Entry 5XVI (X-ray diffraction, 2.80 A resolution); this record covers chains D and F of the 6 polymer chains in the assembly.

# Chain D (and F)
Molecule: Glutamate dehydrogenase
From: Aspergillus niger
Notes: chain F of this document is another copy of the same molecule, construct and numbering; everything in this record applies to it too
Reference sequence: B6V7E4 (B6V7E4_ASPNG); residue numbers follow UniProt; this construct covers 1-460
Sequence (460 residues; numbered 1 to 460; the number before each row is that of its first residue):
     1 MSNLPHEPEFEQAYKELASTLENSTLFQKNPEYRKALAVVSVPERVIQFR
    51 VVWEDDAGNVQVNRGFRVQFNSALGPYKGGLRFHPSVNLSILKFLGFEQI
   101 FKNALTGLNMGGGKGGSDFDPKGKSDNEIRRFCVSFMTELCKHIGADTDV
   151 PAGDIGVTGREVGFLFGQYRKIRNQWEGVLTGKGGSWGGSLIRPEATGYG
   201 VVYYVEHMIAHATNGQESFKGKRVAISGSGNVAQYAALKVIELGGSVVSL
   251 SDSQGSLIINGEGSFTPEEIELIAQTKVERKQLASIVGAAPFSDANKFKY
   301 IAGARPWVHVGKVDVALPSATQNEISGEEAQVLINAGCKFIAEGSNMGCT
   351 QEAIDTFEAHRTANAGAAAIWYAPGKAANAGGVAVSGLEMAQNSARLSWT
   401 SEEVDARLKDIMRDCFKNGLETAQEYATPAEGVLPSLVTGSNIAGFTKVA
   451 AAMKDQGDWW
Not modelled in the structure: 1-2
From the paper describing this entry:
  - self-association interface (contacts with another copy of this molecule); pairs are residue here / residue on that copy: R407-E403 (salt bridge)
  - catalytic residues: K114, D154 (proposed by the authors, not directly observed)
  - mutagenesis - R82Q (165-fold): decreased catalytic activity
  - catalytic residues: R82
  - specificity-determining residues: K122, S253, K277, Q282

# Interface between chain D and chain F
Contacting residue pairs (47; chain D residue first):
  N127(D) - W460(F)
  R130(D) - W460(F)
  G163(D) - D455(F)
  G163(D) - Q456(F)
  F164(D) - D455(F)  hydrogen bond (backbone-backbone)
  F164(D) - G457(F)
  F166(D) - Q456(F)
  G167(D) - Q456(F)
  R170(D) - E44(F)  salt bridge
  R170(D) - S72(F)  hydrogen bond
  R170(D) - A73(F)
  R170(D) - Q456(F)  hydrogen bond
  R170(D) - D458(F)  salt bridge
  N174(D) - R45(F)  hydrogen bond
  N174(D) - Y77(F)
  N174(D) - T148(F)  hydrogen bond (backbone-side chain)
  Q175(D) - D147(F)
  Q175(D) - T148(F)
  W176(D) - S72(F)
  W176(D) - A73(F)  hydrogen bond (side chain-backbone)
  W176(D) - L74(F)
  W176(D) - G75(F)
  W176(D) - P76(F)
  W176(D) - N109(F)
  W176(D) - D147(F)  hydrogen bond (backbone-backbone)
  S186(D) - L74(F)
  S186(D) - N109(F)  hydrogen bond (backbone-side chain)
  S186(D) - K448(F)
  W187(D) - A73(F)
  W187(D) - N109(F)
  W187(D) - D455(F)  hydrogen bond
  W187(D) - Q456(F)
  G188(D) - N109(F)
  S394(D) - S394(F)  hydrogen bond (backbone-side chain)
  A395(D) - A391(F)
  A395(D) - S394(F)
  R396(D) - P76(F)
  R396(D) - N109(F)
  R396(D) - A146(F)  hydrogen bond (side chain-backbone)
  R396(D) - D147(F)  salt bridge
  L397(D) - L108(F)  hydrophobic
  L397(D) - L388(F)  hydrophobic
  L397(D) - A391(F)  hydrophobic
  L397(D) - W399(F)  hydrophobic
  S398(D) - R407(F)  hydrogen bond (backbone-side chain)
  W399(D) - R407(F)
  E403(D) - R407(F)  salt bridge
Also at the interface, not in a pair above, chain D (23 interface residues in all): R160, Q168, T400
Also at the interface, not in a pair above, chain F (30 interface residues in all): G107, G387, M390, I411, A452, K454

# Overview
23 residues of chain D and 30 residues of chain F are in contact; the contacts include 12 hydrogen bonds and 4
salt bridges. Among the polar pairs are R170(D)-E44(F), R170(D)-D458(F) and R396(D)-D147(F). From the paper:
catalytic residues K114(D), D154(D) and R82(D); R82Q of chain D reduces catalytic activity.
Both chains are Glutamate dehydrogenase (Aspergillus niger). Entry 5XVI (Crystal Structure of Aspergillus
niger Apo- Glutamate Dehydrogenase) was determined by X-ray diffraction (same publication as 5XVV, 5XVX, 5XW0
and 5XWC).
